6X0M - chains o and p of the 8 polymer chains in the assembly; structure by electron microscopy, 6.30 A resolution (low resolution: residue-level contacts below are approximate; hydrogen-bond / salt-bridge calls are withheld).

[Chain o]
Molecule: Histone PARylation factor 1
Source organism: Homo sapiens
Reference sequence: Q9NWY4 (HPF1_HUMAN); numbering as in UniProt (aligned over 1-346)
Sequence (356 residues; numbered -9 to 346; the number before each row is that of its first residue; numbers below 1 keep their minus sign (Met-9 is residue -9)):
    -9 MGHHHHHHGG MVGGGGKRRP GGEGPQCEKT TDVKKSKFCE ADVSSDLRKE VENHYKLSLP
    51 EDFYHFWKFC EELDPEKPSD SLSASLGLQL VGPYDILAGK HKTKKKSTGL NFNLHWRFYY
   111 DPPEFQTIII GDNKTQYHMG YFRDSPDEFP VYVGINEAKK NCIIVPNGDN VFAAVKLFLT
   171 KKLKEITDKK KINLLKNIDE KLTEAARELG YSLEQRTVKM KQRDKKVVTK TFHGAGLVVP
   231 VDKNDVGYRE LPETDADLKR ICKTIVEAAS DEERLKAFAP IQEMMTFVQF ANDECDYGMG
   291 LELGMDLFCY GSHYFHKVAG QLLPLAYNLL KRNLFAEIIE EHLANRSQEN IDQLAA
Disordered / not traced: -9 to 36, 52-76, 93-99, 170-203, 345-346
Differences from the reference sequence: initiating methionine (-9); expression tag (-8 to 0); variant Lys174 (Arg in Q9NWY4)
UniProt features mapped onto this chain:
  - active site: Glu284 (Proton donor)
  - modified residue: Met1 (N-acetylmethionine), Lys19 (N6-acetyllysine), Ser97 (ADP-ribosylserine), Lys186 (N6-acetyllysine), Lys233 (N6-acetyllysine), Asp235 (PolyADP-ribosyl aspartic acid), Tyr238 (ADP-ribosyltyrosine), Glu240 (PolyADP-ribosyl glutamic acid)

[Chain p]
Molecule: Poly [ADP-ribose] polymerase 2
Source organism: Homo sapiens
Notes: EC 2.4.2.30, 2.4.2.-
Reference sequence: Q9UGN5 (PARP2_HUMAN), isoform Q9UGN5-2; residue numbers follow UniProt; this construct covers 1-570
Sequence (590 residues; each row starts with the number of its first residue; numbers below 1 keep their minus sign (Met-19 is residue -19)):
   -19 MGSSHHHHHH SSGLVPRGSH MAARRRRSTG GGRARALNES KRVNNGNTAP EDSSPAKKTR
    41 RCQRQESKKM PVAGGKANKD RTEDKQDESV KALLLKGKAP VDPECTAKVG KAHVYCEGND
   101 VYDVMLNQTN LQFNNNKYYL IQLLEDDAQR NFSVWMRWGR VGKMGQHSLV ACSGNLNKAK
   161 EIFQKKFLDK TKNNWEDREK FEKVPGKYDM LQMDYATNTQ DEEETKKEES LKSPLKPESQ
   221 LDLRVQELIK LICNVQAMEE MMMEMKYNTK KAPLGKLTVA QIKAGYQSLK KIEDCIRAGQ
   281 HGRALMEACN EFYTRIPHDF GLRTPPLIRT QKELSEKIQL LEALGDIEIA IKLVKTELQS
   341 PEHPLDQHYR NLHCALRPLD HESYEFKVIS QYLQSTHAPT HSDYTMTLLD LFEVEKDGEK
   401 EAFREDLHNR MLLWHGSRMS NWVGILSHGL RIAPPEAPIT GYMFGKGIYF ADMSSKSANY
   461 CFASRLKNTG LLLLSEVALG QCNELLEANP KAEGLLQGKH STKGLGKMAP SSAHFVTLNG
   521 STVPLGPASD TGILNPDGYT LNYNEYIVYN PNQVRMRYLL KVQFNFLQLW
Disordered / not traced: -19 to 78, 196-219
Differences from the reference sequence: initiating methionine (-19); expression tag (-18 to 0)
UniProt features mapped onto this chain:
  - motif (Nuclear localization signal): Lys21, Arg22, Pro35 to Arg40
  - modified residue (N6-acetyllysine): Lys37, Lys38
What the authors report for this chain:
  - mutagenesis - R140A: abolished binding to nucleosome
  - mutagenesis - R140A: abolished catalytic activity on H3 PARylation
  - mutagenesis - V141D: increased catalytic activity
  - mutagenesis - V141D: abolished catalytic activity on DNA-dependent H3 PARylation

[How chain o and chain p interact]
Contacting residue pairs (43):
  Asp232(o) - Gly538(p)
  Asp232(o) - Tyr539(p)
  Asp235(o) - Lys312(p)
  Val236(o) - Lys312(p)
  Tyr238(o) - Lys312(p)
  Leu265(o) - Leu569(p)
  Phe268(o) - Leu569(p)
  Gln272(o) - Ser464(p)
  Gln272(o) - Arg465(p)
  Glu273(o) - Phe462(p)
  Glu273(o) - Ala463(p)
  Met275(o) - Arg465(p)
  Thr276(o) - Asn459(p)
  Thr276(o) - Phe462(p)
  Phe277(o) - Phe462(p)
  Gln279(o) - His381(p)
  Gln279(o) - Asp383(p)
  Gln279(o) - Asn459(p)
  Phe280(o) - Asn459(p)
  Phe280(o) - Tyr460(p)
  Phe280(o) - Phe462(p)
  Asp283(o) - His381(p)
  Asp283(o) - Lys456(p)
  Asp283(o) - Asn459(p)
  Asp283(o) - Tyr460(p)
  Cys285(o) - Tyr539(p)
  Asp286(o) - Lys312(p)
  Tyr287(o) - Asn542(p)
  His303(o) - Trp570(p)
  Tyr304(o) - Leu569(p)
  Tyr304(o) - Trp570(p)
  His306(o) - Trp570(p)
  Lys307(o) - Leu567(p)
  Lys307(o) - Gln568(p)
  Lys307(o) - Leu569(p)
  Lys307(o) - Trp570(p)
  Val308(o) - Leu569(p)
  Gln311(o) - Asp383(p)
  Gln311(o) - Arg465(p)
  Gln311(o) - Leu567(p)
  Gln311(o) - Gln568(p)
  Leu315(o) - Thr380(p)
  Leu319(o) - Thr380(p)
Also at the interface, not in a pair above, chain o (30 interface residues in all): Asn234, Gly237, Arg239, Asp261, Asn318
Also at the interface, not in a pair above, chain p (21 interface residues in all): Thr310, Leu466, Leu541

[Overview]
Chain o and chain p form an interface of 30 and 21 residues respectively. Curated annotation (UniProt) lists
active-site residue Glu284(o) on chain o. The paper reports that R140A of chain p abolishes binding to
nucleosome; R140A of chain p abolishes catalytic activity on H3 PARylation.
Here chain o is Histone PARylation factor 1 and chain p is Poly [ADP-ribose] polymerase 2, both from Homo
sapiens. Entry 6X0M (Bridging of double-strand DNA break activates PARP2/HPF1 to modify chromatin) was
determined by electron microscopy (same publication as 6WZ5, 6WZ9, 6X0L and 6X0N).
